6FK5 - chains A and B; structure by X-ray diffraction, 2.02 A resolution.

Chain A:
Protein: NExo D146N
From: Neisseria meningitidis MC58
UniProtKB: A0A0A8F5K9 (A0A0A8F5K9_NEIME); residues 1-256 here = UniProt positions 1-256
Amino-acid sequence (258 residues; row label = number of the first residue in the row; numbers below 1 keep their minus sign (Gly-1 is residue -1)):
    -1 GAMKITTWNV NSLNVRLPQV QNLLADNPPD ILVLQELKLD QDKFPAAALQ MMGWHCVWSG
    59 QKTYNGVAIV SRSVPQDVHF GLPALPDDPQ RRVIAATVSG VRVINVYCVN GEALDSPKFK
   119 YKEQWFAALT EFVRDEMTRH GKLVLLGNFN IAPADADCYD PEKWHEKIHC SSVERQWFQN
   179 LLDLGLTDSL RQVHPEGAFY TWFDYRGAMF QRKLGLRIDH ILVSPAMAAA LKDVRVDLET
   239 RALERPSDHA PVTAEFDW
Not modelled in the structure: -1
Construct notes: expression tag (-1 to 0); conflict Asn146 (Asp in A0A0A8F5K9)
Metal / ion sites: Mg2+ near Glu34 (its only coordinating residue here)
What the authors report for this chain:
  - binding site for the 18-nt DNA strand (chain B): Asn7, Tyr105, Asn148, Arg204, His247
  - Mg2+ coordination: Glu34
  - catalytic residues: Asn108, Asn148 (proposed by the authors, not directly observed)

Chain B:
Molecule: 18-nt DNA strand
From: other sequences
Sequence (18 nucleotides; row label = number of the first residue in the row):
     1 ATGGCTAGCG AAGCTAGA
Not modelled in the structure: 1-4

How chain A and chain B interact:
Pairs across the interface - 27 pairs, chain A then chain B:
  Asn7(A) with DA18(B), phosphate contact
  Asn9(A) with DA7(B), sugar contact
  Ser10(A) with DA7(B), hydrogen bond to the phosphate; DG8(B), hydrogen bond to the phosphate
  Val13(A) with DA7(B), phosphate contact; DG8(B), phosphate contact
  Arg14(A) with DA7(B), salt bridge to the phosphate
  Glu34(A) with DG17(B), sugar contact; DA18(B), phosphate contact
  Thr61(A) with DG8(B), phosphate contact; DC9(B), hydrogen bond to the phosphate
  Tyr62(A) with DA16(B), sugar contact
  Arg90(A) with DG17(B), salt bridge to the phosphate
  Tyr105(A) with DG17(B), sugar contact; DA18(B), hydrogen bond to the phosphate
  Asn108(A) with DG17(B), sugar contact; DA18(B), hydrogen bond to the phosphate
  Lys116(A) with DA16(B), salt bridge to the phosphate; DG17(B), phosphate contact
  Asn146(A) with DA18(B), hydrogen bond to the phosphate
  Asn148(A) with DA18(B), hydrogen bond to the phosphate
  Tyr203(A) with DC5(B), sugar contact; DT6(B), sugar contact; DG17(B), base contact
  Arg204(A) with DC5(B), hydrogen bond to the sugar
  Arg243(A) with DA7(B), salt bridge to the phosphate
  His247(A) with DA18(B), salt bridge to the phosphate
Also at the interface, not in a pair above, chain A (23 interface residues in all): Asn12, Lys36, Lys60, Gly205, Pro244
Also at the interface, not in a pair above, chain B (9 interface residues in all): DT15

Summary:
The interface between chain A and chain B involves 23 residues on one side and 9 on the other, with 8 hydrogen
bonds and 5 salt bridges. Among the polar pairs are Arg204(A)-DC5(B), Ser10(A)-DA7(B) and Ser10(A)-DG8(B). The
paper reports catalytic residues Asn108(A) and Asn148(A); a binding site for the 18-nt DNA strand (chain B) at
Asn7(A), Tyr105(A) and Asn148(A) among others.
Chain A is NExo D146N (Neisseria meningitidis MC58) and chain B is an 18-nt DNA strand (other sequences); the
structure, Structure of 3' phosphatase NExo (D146N) from Neisseria bound to DNA substrate in presence of
magnesium ..., was determined by X-ray diffraction, deposited together with 6FK4 and 6FKE.
